2BCS - chains P and A of the 4 polymer chains in the assembly; structure by X-ray diffraction, 2.20 A resolution.

Chain P:
Molecule: 7-nt DNA strand
Sequence (7 nucleotides; each row starts with the number of its first residue):
     1 CAGTACG

Chain A:
Molecule: DNA polymerase lambda
Organism: Homo sapiens
Notes: EC 2.7.7.7, 4.2.99.-
UniProtKB: Q9UGP5 (DPOLL_HUMAN); residue numbers follow UniProt; this construct covers 242-575
Chain sequence (335 residues; numbered 241 to 575; the number before each row is that of its first residue):
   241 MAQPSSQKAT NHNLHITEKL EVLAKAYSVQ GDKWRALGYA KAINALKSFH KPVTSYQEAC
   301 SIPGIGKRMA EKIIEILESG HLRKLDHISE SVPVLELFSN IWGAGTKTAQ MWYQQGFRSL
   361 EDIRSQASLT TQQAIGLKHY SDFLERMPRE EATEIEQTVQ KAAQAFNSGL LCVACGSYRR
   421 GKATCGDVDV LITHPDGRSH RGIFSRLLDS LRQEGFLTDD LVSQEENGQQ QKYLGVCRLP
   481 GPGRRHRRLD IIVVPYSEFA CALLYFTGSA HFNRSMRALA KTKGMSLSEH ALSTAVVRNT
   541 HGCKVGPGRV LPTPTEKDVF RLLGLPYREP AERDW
Unresolved in the structure: 241-251
Construct notes: initiating methionine (241)
Reported in the primary citation:
  - mutagenesis - K544A: unchanged catalytic activity

Interface between chain P and chain A:
Residue-residue contacts - 31 pairs, chain P then chain A:
  DG3(P) / Lys-347(A)  phosphate contact
  DG3(P) / Thr-348(A)  phosphate contact
  DT4(P) / Gly-343(A)  phosphate contact
  DT4(P) / Ala-344(A)  phosphate contact
  DT4(P) / Gly-345(A)  hydrogen bond to the phosphate
  DT4(P) / Thr-346(A)  hydrogen bond to the phosphate
  DT4(P) / Lys-347(A)  hydrogen bond to the phosphate
  DT4(P) / Thr-348(A)  hydrogen bond to the phosphate
  DA5(P) / Ile-341(A)  phosphate contact
  DA5(P) / Trp-342(A)  hydrogen bond to the phosphate
  DA5(P) / Gly-343(A)  hydrogen bond to the phosphate
  DA5(P) / Ala-344(A)  hydrogen bond to the phosphate
  DC6(P) / Trp-342(A)  hydrogen bond to the phosphate
  DC6(P) / Asp-429(A)  phosphate contact
  DC6(P) / Leu-474(A)  sugar contact
  DC6(P) / Arg-488(A)  salt bridge to the phosphate
  DC6(P) / Asp-490(A)  phosphate contact
  DC6(P) / Tyr-505(A)  hydrogen bond to the base
  DG7(P) / Gly-416(A)  phosphate contact
  DG7(P) / Arg-420(A)  hydrogen bond to the phosphate
  DG7(P) / Asp-427(A)  phosphate contact
  DG7(P) / Asp-429(A)  phosphate contact
  DG7(P) / Asp-490(A)  phosphate contact
  DG7(P) / Tyr-505(A)  sugar contact
  DG7(P) / Phe-506(A)  sugar contact
  DG7(P) / Thr-507(A)  phosphate contact
  DG7(P) / Gly-508(A)  sugar contact
  DG7(P) / Ser-509(A)  sugar contact
  DG7(P) / Ala-510(A)  base contact
  DG7(P) / Asn-513(A)  hydrogen bond to the base
  DG7(P) / Arg-517(A)  base contact

Overview:
The interface between chain P and chain A involves 5 residues on one side and 23 on the other, with 11
hydrogen bonds and 1 salt bridge. Polar pairs include DC6(P)/Tyr-505(A), DG7(P)/Asn-513(A) and
DT4(P)/Gly-345(A). From the paper: K544A of chain A leaves catalytic activity unchanged.
Here chain P is a 7-nt DNA strand and chain A is DNA polymerase lambda (Homo sapiens). Entry 2BCS (DNA
polymerase lambda in complex with a DNA duplex containing an unpaired Dcmp) was determined by X-ray
diffraction, deposited together with 2BCQ and 2BCV.
